9UD6 - chains C and F of the 6 polymer chains in the assembly; structure by electron microscopy, 2.65 A resolution.

== Chain C ==
Molecule: Na(+)-translocating NADH-quinone reductase subunit C
From: Vibrio cholerae O395
Notes: EC 7.2.1.1
Reference sequence: A5F5Y7 (NQRC_VIBC3); residues 1-257 here = UniProt positions 1-257
Amino-acid sequence (257 residues; numbered 1 to 257; the number before each row is that of its first residue):
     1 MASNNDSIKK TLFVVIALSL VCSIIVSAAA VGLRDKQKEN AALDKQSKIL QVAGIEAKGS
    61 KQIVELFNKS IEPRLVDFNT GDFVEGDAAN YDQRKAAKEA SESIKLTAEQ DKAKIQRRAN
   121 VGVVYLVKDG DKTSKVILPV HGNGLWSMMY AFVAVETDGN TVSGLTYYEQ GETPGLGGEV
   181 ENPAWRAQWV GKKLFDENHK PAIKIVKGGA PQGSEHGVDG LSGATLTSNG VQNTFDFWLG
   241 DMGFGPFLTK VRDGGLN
Not modelled in the structure: 1-5, 257
Ligand contacts:
  - Ca2+ (CA): Gln93, Ala97, Arg117, Arg118, Ala119, His141, Trp238
  - FMN (flavin mononucleotide): Leu145, Trp146, Glu172, Thr173, Leu176, Gly177, Lys207, Gly223, Ala224, Thr225, Leu226, Thr227
Curated features (UniProtKB/Swiss-Prot):
  - modified residue: Thr225 (FMN phosphoryl threonine)
  - mutagenesis: His216 (H216L: Decrease in FMN binding), Thr225 (T225L: Loss of FMN binding)

== Chain F ==
Molecule: Na(+)-translocating NADH-quinone reductase subunit F
From: Vibrio cholerae O395
Notes: EC 7.2.1.1
Reference sequence: A5F5Y4 (NQRF_VIBC3); residue numbers follow UniProt; this construct covers 1-408
Amino-acid sequence (414 residues; each row starts with the number of its first residue):
     1 MSTIIFGVVM FTLIILALVL VILFAKSKLV PTGDITISIN GDPEKAIVTQ PGGKLLTALA
    61 GAGVFVSSAC GGGGSCGQCR VKIKSGGGDI LPTELDHISK GEAREGERLA CQVAVKADMD
   121 LELPEEIFGV KKWECTVISN DNKATFIKEL KLAIPDGESV PFRAGGYIQI EAPAHHVKYA
   181 DFDVPEKYRG DWDKFNLFRY ESKVDEPIIR AYSMANYPEE FGIIMLNVRI ATPPPNNPNV
   241 PPGQMSSYIW SLKAGDKCTI SGPFGEFFAK DTDAEMVFIG GGAGMAPMRS HIFDQLKRLK
   301 SKRKMSYWYG ARSKREMFYV EDFDGLAAEN DNFVWHCALS DPQPEDNWTG YTGFIHNVLY
   361 ENYLKDHEAP EDCEYYMCGP PMMNAAVINM LKNLGVEEEN ILLDDFGGHH HHHH
Not modelled in the structure: 409-414
Differences from the reference sequence: expression tag (409-414)
Metal / ion sites: 2Fe-2S cluster Fe: Cys70, Cys79
Ligand contacts:
  - FAD (flavin-adenine dinucleotide): Tyr167, Arg210, Ala211, Tyr212, Ser213, Asn227, Val228, Arg229, Ala231, Val240, Pro241, Pro242, Gly243, Gln244, Met245, Ser246, Ala283, Asp405, Phe406
  - 2Fe-2S cluster (FES): Leu56, Cys70, Gly71, Gly72, Gly74, Ser75, Cys76, Cys79, Cys111
Curated features (UniProtKB/Swiss-Prot):
  - binding site ([2Fe-2S] cluster): Cys70, Cys76, Cys79, Cys111
  - mutagenesis: Cys70 (C70A: Loss of the 2Fe-2S center, but does not affect flavin content. Exhibits very low NADH:quinone oxidoreductase activity), Cys76 (C76A: Loss of the 2Fe-2S center, but does not affect flavin content. Exhibits very low NADH:quinone oxidoreductase activity), Cys79 (C79A: Loss of the 2Fe-2S center, but does not affect flavin content. Exhibits very low NADH:quinone oxidoreductase activity), Cys111 (C111A: Loss of the 2Fe-2S center, but does not affect flavin content. Exhibits very low NADH:quinone oxidoreductase activity), Arg210 (R210L: Decreases flavin content, but does not affect the 2Fe-2S center. Exhibits very low NADH:quinone oxidoreductase activity), Tyr212 (Y212L: Decreases flavin content, but does not affect the 2Fe-2S center. Exhibits very low NADH:quinone oxidoreductase activity), Ser246 (S246A: Decreases flavin content, but does not affect the 2Fe-2S center. Exhibits very low NADH:quinone oxidoreductase activity)

== How chain C and chain F interact ==
Residue-residue contacts (13):
  Val15(C) - Ile15(F)  hydrophobic
  Val15(C) - Val19(F)  hydrophobic
  Ser19(C) - Phe11(F)
  Ser19(C) - Ile15(F)
  Leu20(C) - Val8(F)  hydrophobic
  Leu20(C) - Thr12(F)
  Ser23(C) - Val8(F)
  Ser23(C) - Phe11(F)
  Ser27(C) - Thr3(F)
  Ser27(C) - Ile4(F)  hydrogen bond (side chain-backbone)
  Ser27(C) - Gly7(F)
  Val31(C) - Thr3(F)
  Val31(C) - Ile4(F)  hydrophobic
Other interface residues (no listed pair), chain C (12 interface residues in all): Ile8, Thr11, Leu12, Ile16, Cys22, Ile24
Other interface residues (no listed pair), chain F (11 interface residues in all): Leu16, Leu20, Leu23

== In short ==
Chain C and chain F form an interface of 12 and 11 residues respectively; the contacts include 1 hydrogen
bond. The hydrogen-bonded pair is Ser27(C)-Ile4(F). Chain C binds flavin mononucleotide and Ca2+. Bound to
chain F: 2Fe-2S cluster and flavin-adenine dinucleotide.
Chain C is Na(+)-translocating NADH-quinone reductase subunit C and chain F is Na(+)-translocating
NADH-quinone reductase subunit F, both from Vibrio cholerae O395; the structure, Cryo-EM structure of
Na+-translocating NADH-ubiquinone oxidoreductase from Vibrio cholerae reduced by NADH, in the absence of ...,
was determined by electron microscopy (same publication as 9U5G, 9UD3, 9UD4, 9UD5, 9UD8, 9UD9 and 4 further
entries).
